Entry 7L1S (electron microscopy, 3.60 A resolution); this record covers chains A and G of the 7 polymer chains in the assembly.

== Chain A ==
Name: ATP synthase subunit alpha
Source organism: Bacillus sp. (strain PS3)
Notes: EC 7.1.2.2
UniProt: A0A0M3VGF9 (A0A0M3VGF9_BACP3); numbering as in UniProt (aligned over 2-502)
Amino-acid sequence (510 residues; each row starts with the number of its first residue; numbers below 1 keep their minus sign (Met-7 is residue -7)):
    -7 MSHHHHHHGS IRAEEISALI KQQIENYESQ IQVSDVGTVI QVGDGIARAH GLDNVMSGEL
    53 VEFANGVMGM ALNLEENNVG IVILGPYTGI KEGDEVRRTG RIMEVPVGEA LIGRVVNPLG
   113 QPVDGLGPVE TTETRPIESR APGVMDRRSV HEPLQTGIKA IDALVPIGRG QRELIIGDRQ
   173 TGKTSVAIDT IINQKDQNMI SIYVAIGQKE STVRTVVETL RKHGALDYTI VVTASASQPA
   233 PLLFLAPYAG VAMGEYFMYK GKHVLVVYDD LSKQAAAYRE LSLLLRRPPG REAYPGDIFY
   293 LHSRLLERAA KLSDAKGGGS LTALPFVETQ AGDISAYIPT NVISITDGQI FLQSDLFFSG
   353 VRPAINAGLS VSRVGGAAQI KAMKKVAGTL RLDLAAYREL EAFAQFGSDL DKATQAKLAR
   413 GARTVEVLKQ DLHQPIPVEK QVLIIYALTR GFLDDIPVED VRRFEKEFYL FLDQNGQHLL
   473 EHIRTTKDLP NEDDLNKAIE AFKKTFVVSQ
Unresolved in the structure: -7 to 25, 500-502
Sequence notes: expression tag (-7 to 1); conflict Ser193 (Cys in A0A0M3VGF9), Phe463 (Trp in A0A0M3VGF9)
Metal / ion sites: Mg2+: Thr176 (together with ATP)
Small-molecule neighbours: ATP (adenosine-5'-triphosphate): Asp170, Arg171, Gln172, Thr173, Gly174, Lys175, Thr176, Ser177, Gln200, Asp261, Phe349, Arg354, Gln422, Leu424

== Chain G ==
Name: ATP synthase gamma chain
Source organism: Bacillus sp. (strain PS3)
UniProt: A0A0M4TPJ7 (A0A0M4TPJ7_BACP3); residues 4-288 here correspond to UniProt positions 1-285 (UniProt number = residue number - 3)
Amino-acid sequence (285 residues; each row starts with the number of its first residue):
     4 MASLRDIKTR INATKKTSQI TKAMEMVSTS KLNRAEQNAK SFVPYMEKIQ EVVANVALGA
    64 GGASHPMLVS RPVKKTGYLV ITSDRGLAGA YNSNVLRLVY QTIQKRHACP DEYAIIVIGR
   124 VGLSFFRKRN MPVILDITRL PDQPSFADIK EIARKTVGLF ADGTFDELYM YYNHYVSAIQ
   184 QEVTERKLLP LTDLAENKQR TVYEFEPSQE ECLDVLLPQY AESLIYGALL DAKASEHAAR
   244 MTAMKNATDN ANELIRTLTL SYNRARQAAI TQEITEIVAG ANALQ
Unresolved in the structure: 4-5, 288
Sequence notes: conflict Cys112 (Ser109 in A0A0M4TPJ7), Cys215 (Ile212 in A0A0M4TPJ7)

== Interface between chain A and chain G ==
Pairs across the interface (8; chain A residue first):
  Arg278(A) with Leu287(G), hydrogen bond (side chain-backbone)
  Arg283(A) with Ile273(G); Ile277(G)
  Glu391(A) with Gln22(G)
  Ala394(A) with Gln22(G)
  Phe395(A) with Gln22(G); Ala26(G), hydrophobic
  Phe398(A) with Ile23(G), hydrophobic
Interface residues without a listed pair, chain A (8 interface residues in all): Pro281, Glu284
Interface residues without a listed pair, chain G (8 interface residues in all): Glu276, Ile280

== Summary ==
The chain A/chain G interface involves 8 residues from each chain, with 1 hydrogen bond. Its one
hydrogen-bonded contact is Arg278(A)-Leu287(G). Bound to chain A: ATP.
Here chain A is ATP synthase subunit alpha and chain G is ATP synthase gamma chain, both from Bacillus sp.
(strain PS3). Entry 7L1S (PS3 F1-ATPase Pi-bound Dwell) was determined by electron microscopy (same
publication as 7L1Q and 7L1R).
